Entry 6CPL (X-ray diffraction, 2.45 A resolution); this record covers chains B and C of the 3 polymer chains in the assembly.

[Chain B]
Name: HLA class II histocompatibility antigen, DRB1-11 beta chain
Organism: Homo sapiens
Reference sequence: P20039 (2B1B_HUMAN); residues 1-190 here correspond to UniProt positions 30-219 (UniProt number = residue number + 29)
Chain sequence (190 residues; numbered 1 to 190; the number before each row is that of its first residue):
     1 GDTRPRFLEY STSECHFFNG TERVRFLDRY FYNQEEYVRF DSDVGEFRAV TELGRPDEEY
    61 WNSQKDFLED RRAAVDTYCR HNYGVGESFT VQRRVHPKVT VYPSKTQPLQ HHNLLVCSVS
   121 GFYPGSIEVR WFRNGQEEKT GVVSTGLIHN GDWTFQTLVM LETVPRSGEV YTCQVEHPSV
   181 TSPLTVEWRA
Not modelled in the structure: 1
Disulfide bonds: Cys15-Cys79, Cys117-Cys173
Glycans and other covalent adducts: N-acetylglucosamine (NAG) linked to Asn19

[Chain C]
Name: Gag polyprotein
Reference sequence: P04591 (GAG_HV1H2); residues 293-312 here = UniProt positions 293-312
Chain sequence (20 residues; each row starts with the number of its first residue):
   293 FRDYVDRFYK TLRAEQASQE
Not modelled in the structure: 293-296
Metal / ion sites: Na+ near Tyr301 (its only coordinating residue here)

[Interface between chain B and chain C]
Residue-residue contacts - 32 pairs, chain B then chain C:
  Ser13(B) with Leu304(C)
  Phe26(B) with Leu304(C), hydrophobic
  Asp28(B) with Leu304(C)
  Pro56(B) with Ser310(C); Glu312(C)
  Asp57(B) with Ala309(C); Ser310(C), hydrogen bond (side chain-backbone)
  Tyr60(B) with Gln308(C); Ala309(C); Ser310(C)
  Trp61(B) with Glu307(C); Gln308(C), hydrogen bond (side chain-backbone); Ala309(C), hydrophobic
  Gln64(B) with Glu307(C), hydrogen bond
  Phe67(B) with Glu307(C)
  Asp70(B) with Arg305(C), salt bridge
  Arg71(B) with Leu304(C); Arg305(C), hydrogen bond (side chain-backbone)
  Thr77(B) with Lys302(C), hydrogen bond (backbone-side chain)
  Tyr78(B) with Lys302(C); Leu304(C)
  His81(B) with Asp298(C), salt bridge; Phe300(C), hydrogen bond (side chain-backbone); Lys302(C)
  Asn82(B) with Tyr301(C); Lys302(C), hydrogen bond (side chain-backbone)
  Val85(B) with Asp298(C); Arg299(C); Phe300(C); Tyr301(C), hydrophobic
  Gly86(B) with Tyr301(C)
  Phe89(B) with Tyr301(C)
Also at the interface, not in a pair above, chain B (19 interface residues in all): Ala74
Also at the interface, not in a pair above, chain C (14 interface residues in all): Thr303, Ala306

[Overview]
19 residues of chain B face 14 of chain C across their interface; the contacts include 7 hydrogen bonds and 2
salt bridges. Among the polar pairs are Asp70(B)-Arg305(C), His81(B)-Asp298(C) and Asp57(B)-Ser310(C).
Covalently linked N-acetylglucosamine: at Asn19(B).
Here chain B is HLA class II histocompatibility antigen, DRB1-11 beta chain (Homo sapiens) and chain C is Gag
polyprotein. Entry 6CPL (Crystal structure of DR11 presenting the gag293 epitope) was determined by X-ray
diffraction (same publication as 6CPH, 6CPN, 6CPO, 6CQJ, 6CQL, 6CQN, 6CQQ and 6CQR).
